Entry 1ORG (X-ray diffraction, 1.70 A resolution); this record covers chain A.

# Chain A
Name: pheromone binding protein
From: Leucophaea maderae
Reference sequence: Q8MTC1 (Q8MTC1_LEUMA); residues 1-118 here correspond to UniProt positions 20-137 (UniProt number = residue number + 19)
Amino-acid sequence (118 residues; each row starts with the number of its first residue):
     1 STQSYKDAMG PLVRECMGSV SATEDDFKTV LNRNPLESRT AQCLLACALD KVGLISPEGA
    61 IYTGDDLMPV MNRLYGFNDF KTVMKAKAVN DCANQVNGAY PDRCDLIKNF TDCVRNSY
Cystine bridges: Cys-16/Cys-47, Cys-43/Cys-104, Cys-92/Cys-113

# In short
Chain A is pheromone binding protein (Leucophaea maderae); the structure, The crystal structure of a pheromone
binding protein from the cockroach Leucophaea maderae reveals a new ..., was determined by X-ray diffraction
(same publication as 1OW4 and 1P28).
